5U5Q - chains C and J of the 12 polymer chains in the assembly; structure by X-ray diffraction, 3.80 A resolution.

Chain C:
Protein: DNA-directed RNA polymerase II subunit RPB3
Organism: Saccharomyces cerevisiae (strain ATCC 204508 / S288c)
UniProtKB: P16370 (RPB3_YEAST); numbering as in UniProt (aligned over 1-318)
Sequence (318 residues; numbered 1 to 318; the number before each row is that of its first residue):
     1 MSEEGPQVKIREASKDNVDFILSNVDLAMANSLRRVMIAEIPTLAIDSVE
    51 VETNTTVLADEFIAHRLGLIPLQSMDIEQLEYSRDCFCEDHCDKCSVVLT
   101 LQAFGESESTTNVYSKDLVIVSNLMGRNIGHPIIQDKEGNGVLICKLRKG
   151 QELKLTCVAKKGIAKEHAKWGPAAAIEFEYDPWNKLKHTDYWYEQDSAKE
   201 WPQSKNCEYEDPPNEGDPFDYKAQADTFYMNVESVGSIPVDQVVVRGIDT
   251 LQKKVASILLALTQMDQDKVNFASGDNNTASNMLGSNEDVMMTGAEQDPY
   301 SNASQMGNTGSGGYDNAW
Disordered / not traced: 1-2, 269-318
Curated features (UniProtKB/Swiss-Prot):
  - binding site (Zn(2+)): Cys-86, Cys-88, Cys-92, Cys-95
  - modified residue: Ser-2 (N-acetylserine)
  - natural variant: Ala-30 (A30D: In mutant RPB3-1)
  - mutagenesis: Lys-9 (K9E: Transcript termination readthrough)
Bound ions: Zn2+: Cys-86, Cys-88, Cys-92, Cys-95

Chain J:
Protein: DNA-directed RNA polymerases I, II, and III subunit RPABC5
Organism: Saccharomyces cerevisiae (strain ATCC 204508 / S288c)
UniProtKB: P22139 (RPAB5_YEAST); residue numbers follow UniProt; this construct covers 1-70
Sequence (70 residues; each row starts with the number of its first residue):
     1 MIVPVRCFSCGKVVGDKWESYLNLLQEDELDEGTALSRLGLKRYCCRRMI
    51 LTHVDLIEKFLRYNPLEKRD
Disordered / not traced: 66-70
Curated features (UniProtKB/Swiss-Prot):
  - binding site (Zn(2+)): Cys-7, Cys-10, Cys-45, Cys-46
  - cross-link: Lys-59 (Glycyl lysine isopeptide (Lys-Gly) (interchain with G-Cter in ubiquitin))
Bound ions: Zn2+: Cys-7, Cys-10, Cys-45, Cys-46

Interface between chain C and chain J:
Residue-residue contacts (39; chain C residue first):
  Val-57(C) with Phe-60(J), hydrophobic
  Phe-62(C) with Ile-2(J), hydrophobic
  Arg-66(C) with Ile-2(J); Val-3(J), hydrogen bond (side chain-backbone); Pro-4(J); Val-5(J)
  Leu-69(C) with Val-5(J); Arg-6(J), hydrogen bond (backbone-side chain)
  Pro-71(C) with Val-13(J), hydrophobic
  Thr-110(C) with Leu-61(J)
  Tyr-114(C) with Glu-19(J), hydrogen bond
  Gln-135(C) with Lys-12(J)
  Lys-137(C) with Ser-20(J)
  Gly-141(C) with Asp-16(J)
  Val-142(C) with Val-5(J), hydrophobic; Gly-15(J); Asp-16(J)
  Leu-143(C) with Ile-2(J), hydrophobic; Gly-15(J), hydrogen bond (backbone-backbone)
  Ile-144(C) with Ile-2(J)
  Lys-146(C) with Ile-57(J); Glu-58(J), salt bridge; Leu-61(J)
  Arg-148(C) with Arg-62(J); Tyr-63(J), hydrogen bond (side chain-backbone); Asn-64(J), hydrogen bond (side chain-backbone)
  Gln-151(C) with Leu-61(J); Pro-65(J)
  Lys-169(C) with Arg-6(J)
  Gly-171(C) with Arg-6(J), hydrogen bond (backbone-side chain)
  Ala-174(C) with Cys-10(J); Gly-11(J); Lys-12(J); Arg-43(J)
  Ala-175(C) with Cys-10(J); Arg-43(J)
  Glu-233(C) with Lys-12(J)
  Val-235(C) with Arg-6(J); Val-13(J), hydrophobic
Other interface residues (no listed pair), chain C (26 interface residues in all): Thr-55, Leu-58, Asp-136, Ser-234
Other interface residues (no listed pair), chain J (24 interface residues in all): Met-1, Asp-55

In short:
The interface between chain C and chain J involves 26 residues on one side and 24 on the other, with 7
hydrogen bonds and 1 salt bridge. Polar pairs include Lys-146(C)/Glu-58(J), Arg-66(C)/Val-3(J) and
Leu-69(C)/Arg-6(J).
Chain C is DNA-directed RNA polymerase II subunit RPB3 and chain J is DNA-directed RNA polymerases I, II, and
III subunit RPABC5, both from Saccharomyces cerevisiae (strain ATCC 204508 / S288c); the structure, 12 Subunit
RNA Polymerase II at Room Temperature collected using SFX, was determined by X-ray diffraction (same
publication as 5MND and 5TRX).
